PDB entry 9E99 | electron microscopy, 2.45 A resolution | chains A and G of the 12 polymer chains in the assembly

Chain A (and G):
Molecule: Major capsid protein
Source organism: Escherichia phage N4
Notes: chain G of this document is another copy of the same molecule, construct and numbering; everything in this record applies to it too
UniProtKB: Q859Q5 (CAPSD_BPN4); residues 1-401 here = UniProt positions 1-401
Sequence (401 residues; numbered 1 to 401; the number before each row is that of its first residue):
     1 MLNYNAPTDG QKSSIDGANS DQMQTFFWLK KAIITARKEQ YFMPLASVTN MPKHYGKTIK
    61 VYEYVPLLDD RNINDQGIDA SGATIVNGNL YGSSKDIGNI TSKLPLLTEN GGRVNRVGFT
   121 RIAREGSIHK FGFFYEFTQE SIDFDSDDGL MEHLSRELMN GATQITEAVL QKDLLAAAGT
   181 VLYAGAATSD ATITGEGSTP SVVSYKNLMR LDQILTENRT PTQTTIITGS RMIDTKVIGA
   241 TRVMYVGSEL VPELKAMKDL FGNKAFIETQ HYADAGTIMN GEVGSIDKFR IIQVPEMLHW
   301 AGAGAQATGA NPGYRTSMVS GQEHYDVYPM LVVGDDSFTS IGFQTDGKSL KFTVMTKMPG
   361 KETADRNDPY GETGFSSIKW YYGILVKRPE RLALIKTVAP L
Not modelled in the structure: 227-234 (chain G: fully traced)
From the paper describing this entry:
  - conformationally variable residues (order/disorder transition): Q223 to R242
  - self-association interface (contacts with another copy of this molecule): M358 to T373

How chain A and chain G interact:
Residue-residue contacts - 63 pairs, chain A then chain G:
  K53(A) - D143(G)  salt bridge
  H54(A) - I142(G)  hydrogen bond (side chain-backbone)
  H54(A) - D143(G)  hydrogen bond (backbone-backbone)
  H54(A) - F144(G)
  H54(A) - D145(G)  hydrogen bond (side chain-backbone)
  H54(A) - S146(G)
  H54(A) - D148(G)
  Y55(A) - F144(G)
  G56(A) - F144(G)  hydrogen bond (backbone-backbone)
  K57(A) - E140(G)  salt bridge
  K57(A) - F144(G)
  K60(A) - M23(G)
  V61(A) - M23(G)
  Y62(A) - D16(G)
  Y62(A) - S20(G)
  Y62(A) - D21(G)  hydrogen bond (side chain-backbone)
  Y62(A) - Q22(G)
  Y62(A) - M23(G)  hydrogen bond (side chain-backbone)
  Q76(A) - M1(G)  hydrogen bond (side chain-backbone)
  Q76(A) - L2(G)
  R116(A) - M1(G)
  F119(A) - S14(G)
  F119(A) - I15(G)
  T120(A) - I15(G)
  T120(A) - G17(G)
  R121(A) - I15(G)  hydrogen bond (backbone-backbone)
  R121(A) - D16(G)  salt bridge
  R121(A) - G17(G)  hydrogen bond (backbone-backbone)
  R121(A) - S20(G)  hydrogen bond (backbone-side chain)
  R121(A) - Q22(G)
  I122(A) - S20(G)
  A123(A) - N19(G)  hydrogen bond (backbone-backbone)
  A123(A) - S20(G)
  K130(A) - E140(G)
  K130(A) - E372(G)  salt bridge
  G132(A) - Y370(G)
  F133(A) - Y370(G)
  F134(A) - P369(G)  hydrophobic
  F134(A) - Y370(G)
  F343(A) - F144(G)  hydrophobic
  M355(A) - G360(G)
  M355(A) - K361(G)
  M355(A) - A364(G)  hydrophobic
  M355(A) - Y370(G)
  T356(A) - K361(G)  hydrogen bond (backbone-side chain)
  K357(A) - K361(G)  hydrogen bond (side chain-backbone)
  K357(A) - E362(G)
  K357(A) - A364(G)  hydrogen bond (side chain-backbone)
  E362(A) - K361(G)  salt bridge
  T363(A) - R366(G)  hydrogen bond (backbone-side chain)
  D365(A) - R366(G)  salt bridge
  N367(A) - R366(G)
  N367(A) - N367(G)
  D368(A) - R366(G)  salt bridge
  F375(A) - A364(G)
  F375(A) - D365(G)
  F375(A) - P369(G)
  S377(A) - P369(G)  hydrogen bond (side chain-backbone)
  S377(A) - Y370(G)
  K379(A) - Y370(G)  hydrogen bond (side chain-backbone)
  K379(A) - E372(G)  salt bridge
  Y381(A) - E140(G)  hydrogen bond
  Y381(A) - F144(G)
Other interface residues (no listed pair), chain A (36 interface residues in all): I128, E136, T373, I378
Other interface residues (no listed pair), chain G (30 interface residues in all): D147, G371

Overview:
The interface between chain A and chain G involves 36 residues on one side and 30 on the other; the contacts
include 18 hydrogen bonds and 8 salt bridges. Polar pairs include K53(A)-D143(G), K57(A)-E140(G) and
R121(A)-D16(G). From the paper: conformational variability at Q223(A); a self-association interface involving
M358(A).
Both chains are Major capsid protein (Escherichia phage N4). Entry 9E99 (Cryo-EM reconstruction of Escherichia
phage N4 capsid) was determined by electron microscopy.
